Entry 9FXJ (X-ray diffraction, 3.06 A resolution); this record covers chain A.

Chain A:
Protein: Glutaminyl-peptide cyclotransferase
Organism: Homo sapiens
Notes: EC 2.3.2.5
Reference sequence: Q16769 (QPCT_HUMAN); residue numbers follow UniProt; this construct covers 32-361
Sequence (341 residues; numbered 21 to 361; the number before each row is that of its first residue):
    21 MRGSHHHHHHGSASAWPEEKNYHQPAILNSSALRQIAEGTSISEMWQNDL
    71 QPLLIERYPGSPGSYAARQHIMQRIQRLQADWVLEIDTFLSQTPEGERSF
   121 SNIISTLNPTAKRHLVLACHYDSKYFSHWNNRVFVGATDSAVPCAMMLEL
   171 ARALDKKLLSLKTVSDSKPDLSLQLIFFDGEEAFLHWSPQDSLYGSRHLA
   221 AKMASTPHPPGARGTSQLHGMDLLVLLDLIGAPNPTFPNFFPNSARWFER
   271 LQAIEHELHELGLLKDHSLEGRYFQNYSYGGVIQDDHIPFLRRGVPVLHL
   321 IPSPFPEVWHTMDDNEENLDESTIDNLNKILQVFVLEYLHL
Disordered / not traced: 21-33, 185-186
Sequence notes: initiating methionine (21); expression tag (22-31); engineered mutation Glu-115 (Tyr in Q16769), Glu-117 (Tyr in Q16769)
Bound ions: Co2+: Asp-159, Glu-202, His-330 (together with PBD)
Ligand contacts: PBD (1-(3,4-dimethoxyphenyl)-3-[3-(1H-imidazol-1-yl)propyl]thiourea): His-140, Asp-159, Glu-201, Glu-202, Trp-207, Asp-248, Leu-249, Tyr-299, Val-302, Ile-303, Gln-304, Asp-305, Ser-323, Pro-324, Phe-325, Trp-329, His-330
Swiss-Prot annotation at these positions:
  - active site (Proton acceptor): Glu-201, Asp-248
  - binding site (Zn(2+)): Asp-159, Glu-202, His-330
  - glycosylation (N-linked (GlcNAc...) asparagine): Asn-49, Asn-296
  - natural variant: Arg-54 (R54W: Lowers activity by approximately 30%)
  - mutagenesis: Lys-144 (K144A: Lowers activity by approximately 40%), Phe-146 (F146A: Lowers activity by approximately 30%), Ser-160 (S160A: Reduces activity by about 50%; S160G: Reduces activity by 96%), Glu-201 (E201D: Reduces activity by about 98%; E201L/Q: Abolishes activity), Trp-207 (W207L: Greatly lowers activity), Asp-248 (D248A: Reduces activity by 99%; D248Q: Abolishes activity), Gln-304 (Q304L: Lowers activity by approximately 35%), Asp-305 (D305A/E/L: Abolishes activity; D305N: Reduces activity by 99%), His-319 (H319L: Reduces activity by 87%), Phe-325 (F325A: Greatly lowers activity), Trp-329 (W329A: Abolishes activity)
From the paper describing this entry:
  - Co2+ coordination: Asp-159, Glu-202, His-330
  - binding site for PBD: Trp-207, Tyr-299, Val-302, Ile-303, Gln-304, Ser-323 to Phe-325, Trp-329

Summary:
Bound to chain A: compound PBD. Asp-159, Glu-202 and His-330 form the Co2+ site. UniProt lists active-site
residues Glu-201 and Asp-248, 3 Zn2+-binding residues and 11 mutagenesis sites. The paper reports a binding
site for PBD at Trp-207, Tyr-299 and Val-302 among others; Co2+ coordination by Asp-159, Glu-202 and His-330.
Chain A is Glutaminyl-peptide cyclotransferase (Homo sapiens); the structure, Crystal structure of
cobalt(II)-substituted double mutant Y115E Y117E human Glutaminyl Cyclase in complex with PBD-150, was
determined by X-ray diffraction (same publication as 9FXG, 9FXH and 9FXI).
